Entry 6HVR (X-ray diffraction, 2.70 A resolution); this record covers chains Q and R of the 28 polymer chains in the assembly.

[Chain Q]
Protein: Proteasome subunit alpha type-4
From: Saccharomyces cerevisiae S288C
Notes: EC 3.4.25.1
UniProtKB: P40303 (PSA4_YEAST); residues -1 to 252 here correspond to UniProt positions 1-254 (UniProt number = residue number + 2)
Sequence (254 residues; numbered -1 to 252; the number before each row is that of its first residue; numbers below 1 keep their minus sign (Met-1 is residue -1)):
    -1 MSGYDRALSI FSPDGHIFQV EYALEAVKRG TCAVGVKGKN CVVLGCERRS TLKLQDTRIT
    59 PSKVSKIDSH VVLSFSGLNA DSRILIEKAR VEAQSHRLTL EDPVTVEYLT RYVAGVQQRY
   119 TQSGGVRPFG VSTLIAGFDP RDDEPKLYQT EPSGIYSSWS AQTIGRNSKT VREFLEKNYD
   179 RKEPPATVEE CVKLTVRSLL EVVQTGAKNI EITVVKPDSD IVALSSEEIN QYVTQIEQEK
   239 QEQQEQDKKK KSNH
Unresolved in the structure: -1 to 0, 241-252
UniProt features mapped onto this chain:
  - modified residue: Thr58 (Phosphothreonine)

[Chain R]
Protein: Proteasome subunit alpha type-5
From: Saccharomyces cerevisiae S288C
Notes: EC 3.4.25.1
UniProtKB: P32379 (PSA5_YEAST); residues -7 to 252 here correspond to UniProt positions 1-260 (UniProt number = residue number + 8)
Sequence (260 residues; row label = number of the first residue in the row; numbers below 1 keep their minus sign (Met-7 is residue -7)):
    -7 MFLTRSEYDR GVSTFSPEGR LFQVEYSLEA IKLGSTAIGI ATKEGVVLGV EKRATSPLLE
    53 SDSIEKIVEI DRHIGCAMSG LTADARSMIE HARTAAVTHN LYYDEDINVE SLTQSVCDLA
   113 LRFGEGASGE ERLMSRPFGV ALLIAGHDAD DGYQLFHAEP SGTFYRYNAK AIGSGSEGAQ
   173 AELLNEWHSS LTLKEAELLV LKILKQVMEE KLDENNAQLS CITKQDGFKI YDNEKTAELI
   233 KELKEKEAAE SPEEADVEMS
Unresolved in the structure: -7 to 0, 118-124, 243-252

[How chain Q and chain R interact]
Contacting residue pairs - 64 pairs, chain Q then chain R:
  Asp3(Q) - Glu117(R)
  Arg4(Q) - Glu117(R)
  Ala5(Q) - Val4(R)  hydrophobic
  Ala5(Q) - Glu117(R)  hydrogen bond (backbone-side chain)
  Ala5(Q) - Ser127(R)
  Ser7(Q) - Ser127(R)  hydrogen bond (backbone-side chain)
  Ser7(Q) - Arg128(R)
  Ile8(Q) - Gln15(R)
  Phe9(Q) - Gln15(R)
  Phe9(Q) - Tyr18(R)  hydrophobic
  Phe9(Q) - Ser19(R)
  Phe9(Q) - Ala22(R)  hydrophobic
  Phe9(Q) - Leu73(R)  hydrophobic
  Phe9(Q) - Arg128(R)
  Phe9(Q) - Pro129(R)
  Phe9(Q) - Gly131(R)
  Ser10(Q) - Tyr18(R)
  Pro11(Q) - Tyr18(R)  hydrophobic
  Pro11(Q) - Glu21(R)
  Asp12(Q) - Glu21(R)
  Gly13(Q) - Tyr18(R)
  Gly13(Q) - Glu21(R)
  Gly13(Q) - Ala22(R)
  His14(Q) - Leu25(R)
  Ile15(Q) - Leu73(R)  hydrophobic
  Ile15(Q) - Arg128(R)
  Lys35(Q) - Glu52(R)  salt bridge
  Gln116(Q) - Ala75(R)
  Gln116(Q) - Asp76(R)
  Gln116(Q) - Arg128(R)
  Thr119(Q) - Arg128(R)  hydrogen bond (backbone-side chain)
  Gln120(Q) - Met126(R)
  Gln120(Q) - Ser127(R)  hydrogen bond (backbone-backbone)
  Gln120(Q) - Arg128(R)
  Gln120(Q) - Pro129(R)
  Gln120(Q) - Phe130(R)
  Ser121(Q) - Ser127(R)
  Gly122(Q) - Ser127(R)
  Ser151(Q) - Ala75(R)
  Gly152(Q) - Ala75(R)
  Ile153(Q) - Thr74(R)
  Ile153(Q) - Ala75(R)
  Ser155(Q) - Leu51(R)
  Ser155(Q) - Ser55(R)
  Ser156(Q) - Leu51(R)
  Ser156(Q) - Glu52(R)  hydrogen bond (backbone-backbone)
  Ser156(Q) - Ser55(R)  hydrogen bond (backbone-side chain)
  Trp157(Q) - Thr47(R)
  Trp157(Q) - Ser48(R)
  Trp157(Q) - Leu50(R)
  Trp157(Q) - Leu51(R)
  Trp157(Q) - Glu52(R)
  Ser158(Q) - Leu50(R)  hydrogen bond (backbone-backbone)
  Ser158(Q) - Glu52(R)  hydrogen bond
  Ala159(Q) - Leu50(R)
  Leu173(Q) - Leu50(R)  hydrophobic
  Glu174(Q) - Ser48(R)  hydrogen bond
  Glu174(Q) - Pro49(R)
  Glu174(Q) - Leu50(R)
  Tyr177(Q) - Leu50(R)  hydrophobic
  Arg179(Q) - Pro49(R)  hydrogen bond (side chain-backbone)
  Arg179(Q) - Leu50(R)  hydrogen bond (side chain-backbone)
  Arg179(Q) - Leu51(R)  hydrogen bond (side chain-backbone)
  Arg179(Q) - Glu52(R)
Other interface residues (no listed pair), chain Q (32 interface residues in all): Tyr154, Arg170
Other interface residues (no listed pair), chain R (28 interface residues in all): Asp1, Ser53, Glu57

[Overview]
32 residues of chain Q face 28 of chain R across their interface, with 12 hydrogen bonds and 1 salt bridge.
Polar pairs include Lys35(Q)-Glu52(R), Ala5(Q)-Glu117(R) and Ser7(Q)-Ser127(R).
Here chain Q is Proteasome subunit alpha type-4 and chain R is Proteasome subunit alpha type-5, both from
Saccharomyces cerevisiae S288C. Entry 6HVR (Yeast 20S proteasome with human beta2i (1-53) in complex with 16)
was determined by X-ray diffraction together with 6HTB, 6HTC, 6HTD, 6HTP, 6HTR, 6HUB and 30 further entries
from the same study.
